PDB entry 4QVQ | X-ray diffraction, 2.60 A resolution | chains H and Z of the 28 polymer chains in the assembly

Chain H:
Name: Proteasome subunit beta type-2
Organism: Saccharomyces cerevisiae
Notes: EC 3.4.25.1
UniProtKB: P25043 (PSB2_YEAST); residues 1-232 here correspond to UniProt positions 30-261 (UniProt number = residue number + 29)
Sequence (232 residues; row label = number of the first residue in the row):
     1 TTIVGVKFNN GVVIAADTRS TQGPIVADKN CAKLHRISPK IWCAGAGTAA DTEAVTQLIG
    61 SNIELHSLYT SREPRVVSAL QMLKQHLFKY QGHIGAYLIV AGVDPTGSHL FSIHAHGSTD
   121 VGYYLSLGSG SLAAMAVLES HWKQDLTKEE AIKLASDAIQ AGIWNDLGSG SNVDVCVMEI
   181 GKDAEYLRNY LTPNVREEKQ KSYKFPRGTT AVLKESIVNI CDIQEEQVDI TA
Not modelled in the structure: 227-232
Covalent attachments: bortezomib (BO2) linked to Thr1
Small-molecule neighbours: bortezomib (BO2; N-[(1R)-1-(dihydroxyboryl)-3-methylbutyl]-N-(pyrazin-2-ylcarbonyl)-L-phenylalaninamide): Arg19, Ser20, Thr21, Gln22, Ala27, Cys31, Lys33, Gly45, Ala46, Gly47, Thr48, Ala49, Thr52, Gly168
Curated features (UniProtKB/Swiss-Prot):
  - active site: Thr1 (Nucleophile)

Chain Z:
Name: Proteasome subunit beta type-6
Organism: Saccharomyces cerevisiae
Notes: EC 3.4.25.1
UniProtKB: P23724 (PSB6_YEAST); residues 1-222 here correspond to UniProt positions 20-241 (UniProt number = residue number + 19)
Sequence (222 residues; each row starts with the number of its first residue):
     1 QFNPYGDNGG TILGIAGEDF AVLAGDTRNI TDYSINSRYE PKVFDCGDNI VMSANGFAAD
    61 GDALVKRFKN SVKWYHFDHN DKKLSINSAA RNIQHLLYGK RFFPYYVHTI IAGLDEDGKG
   121 AVYSFDPVGS YEREQCRAGG AAASLIMPFL DNQVNFKNQY EPGTNGKVKK PLKYLSVEEV
   181 IKLVRDSFTS ATERHIQVGD GLEILIVTKD GVRKEFYELK RD
Metal / ion sites: Mg2+: Thr192, His195, Val198

How chain H and chain Z interact:
Residue-residue contacts - 58 pairs, chain H then chain Z:
  Arg19(H) with Ile196(Z); Asp222(Z), salt bridge
  Pro24(H) with Arg194(Z); His195(Z); Ile196(Z), hydrogen bond (backbone-backbone)
  Ile25(H) with Arg194(Z); His195(Z)
  Val26(H) with Glu193(Z); Arg194(Z), hydrogen bond (backbone-backbone); Ile196(Z), hydrophobic
  Ala27(H) with Arg194(Z), hydrogen bond (backbone-side chain)
  Lys29(H) with Glu193(Z), salt bridge; Arg194(Z)
  Ile163(H) with Asp222(Z)
  Trp164(H) with Ile35(Z); Arg38(Z), hydrogen bond (backbone-side chain); Arg221(Z); Asp222(Z)
  Asn165(H) with Tyr33(Z); Arg38(Z)
  Asp166(H) with Tyr33(Z)
  Leu167(H) with Arg28(Z); Ile30(Z), hydrophobic; Asp32(Z); Tyr33(Z), hydrogen bond (backbone-backbone); Ile35(Z), hydrophobic; Ile196(Z)
  Gly168(H) with Tyr33(Z)
  Ser169(H) with Asp222(Z)
  Gly170(H) with Asp222(Z)
  Ser171(H) with Asp222(Z), hydrogen bond (backbone-side chain)
  Asn194(H) with Lys220(Z), hydrogen bond (backbone-side chain); Asp222(Z)
  Arg196(H) with Thr189(Z); Ser190(Z); Glu193(Z)
  Glu197(H) with Arg185(Z), salt bridge
  Lys199(H) with Asp186(Z)
  Gln200(H) with Lys182(Z); Arg185(Z), hydrogen bond; Asp186(Z), hydrogen bond (backbone-side chain)
  Lys201(H) with Glu179(Z); Asp186(Z), hydrogen bond (backbone-side chain)
  Tyr203(H) with Phe149(Z); Gln153(Z); Leu183(Z); Asp186(Z), hydrogen bond
  Phe205(H) with Asn152(Z); Gln153(Z); Gln159(Z)
  Pro206(H) with Pro162(Z), hydrophobic
  Arg207(H) with Pro162(Z)
  Thr209(H) with Asn158(Z); Gln159(Z); Tyr160(Z), hydrogen bond (backbone-backbone)
  Ala211(H) with Tyr160(Z), hydrophobic; Gly166(Z)
  Val212(H) with Asn165(Z)
Also at the interface, not in a pair above, chain H (33 interface residues in all): Thr21, Gly23, Asp28, Gly208, Thr210
Also at the interface, not in a pair above, chain Z (33 interface residues in all): Ser34, Leu145, Glu161, Glu218

Overview:
Chain H and chain Z each contribute 33 residues to their interface, with 12 hydrogen bonds and 3 salt bridges.
Polar pairs include Arg19(H)-Asp222(Z), Lys29(H)-Glu193(Z) and Glu197(H)-Arg185(Z). Covalently linked
bortezomib: at Thr1(H). From UniProt: active-site residue Thr1(H) on chain H.
Here chain H is Proteasome subunit beta type-2 and chain Z is Proteasome subunit beta type-6, both from
Saccharomyces cerevisiae. Entry 4QVQ (yCP beta5-M45I mutant in complex with bortezomib) was determined by
X-ray diffraction, deposited together with 4QUX, 4QUY, 4QV0, 4QV1, 4QV3, 4QV4 and 42 further entries.
